PDB entry 4GAM | X-ray diffraction, 2.90 A resolution | chains A and D of the 8 polymer chains in the assembly

# Chain A
Molecule: Methane monooxygenase component A alpha chain
From: Methylococcus capsulatus
Notes: EC 1.14.13.25
UniProt: P22869 (MEMA_METCA); residues 1-527 here = UniProt positions 1-527
Amino-acid sequence (527 residues; row label = number of the first residue in the row):
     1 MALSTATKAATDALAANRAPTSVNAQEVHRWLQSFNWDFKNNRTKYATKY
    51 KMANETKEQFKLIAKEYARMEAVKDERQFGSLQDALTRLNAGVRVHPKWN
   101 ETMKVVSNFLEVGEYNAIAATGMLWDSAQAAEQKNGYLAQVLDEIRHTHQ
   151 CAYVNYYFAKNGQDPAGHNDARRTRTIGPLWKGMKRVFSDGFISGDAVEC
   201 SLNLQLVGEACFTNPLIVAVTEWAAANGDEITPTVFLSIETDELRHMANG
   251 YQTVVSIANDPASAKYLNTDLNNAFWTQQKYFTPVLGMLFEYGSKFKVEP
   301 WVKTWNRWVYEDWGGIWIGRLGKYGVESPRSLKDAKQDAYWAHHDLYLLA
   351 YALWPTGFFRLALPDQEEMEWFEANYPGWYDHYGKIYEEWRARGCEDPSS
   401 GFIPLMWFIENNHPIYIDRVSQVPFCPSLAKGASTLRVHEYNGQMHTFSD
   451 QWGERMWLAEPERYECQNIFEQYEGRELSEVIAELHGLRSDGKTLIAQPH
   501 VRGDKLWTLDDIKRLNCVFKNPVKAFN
Disordered / not traced: 1-14, 323, 527
Ion coordination: Fe ion site 1: Glu114, Glu144, His147, Glu243; Fe ion site 2: Glu144, Glu209, Glu243, His246
UniProt features mapped onto this chain:
  - active site: Cys151
  - binding site (Fe cation): Glu114, Glu144, His147, Glu209, Glu243, His246
From the paper describing this entry:
  - conformationally variable residues (side-chain flip): Phe188, Thr213, Asn214, Glu240, Glu243, Trp308
  - contacts within the chain: Thr213-Glu240 (hydrogen bond)
  - Fe ion coordination: Glu144, His147, Glu209, Glu243, His246

# Chain D
Molecule: Methane monooxygenase regulatory protein B
From: Methylococcus capsulatus
UniProt: P18797 (MMOB_METCA); residue numbers follow UniProt; this construct covers 1-141
Amino-acid sequence (141 residues; row label = number of the first residue in the row):
     1 MSVNSNAYDAGIMGLKGKDFADQFFADENQVVHESDTVVLVLKKSDEINT
    51 FIEEILLTDYKKNVNPTVNVEDRAGYWWIKANGKIEVDCDEISELLGRQF
   101 NVYDFLVDVSSTIGRAYTLGNKFTITSELMGLDRKLEDYHA
Disordered / not traced: 1, 134-141
From the paper describing this entry:
  - conformationally variable residues (order/disorder transition): Gly17 to Phe25

# How chain A and chain D interact
Pairs across the interface - 118 pairs, chain A then chain D:
  Gln26(A) - Tyr103(D)  hydrogen bond
  Gln26(A) - Asn121(D)
  Gln59(A) - Ala116(D)
  Gln59(A) - Tyr117(D)
  Gln59(A) - Thr118(D)  hydrogen bond (backbone-backbone)
  Phe60(A) - Ala116(D)
  Phe60(A) - Thr118(D)
  Lys61(A) - Tyr103(D)  hydrogen bond (backbone-side chain)
  Lys61(A) - Thr118(D)  hydrogen bond (side chain-backbone)
  Leu62(A) - Tyr103(D)  hydrophobic
  Glu66(A) - Asn101(D)
  Glu66(A) - Tyr103(D)
  Arg69(A) - Asn101(D)  hydrogen bond
  Arg69(A) - Tyr103(D)
  Arg69(A) - Asp104(D)  salt bridge
  Met70(A) - Tyr103(D)
  Met70(A) - Leu106(D)  hydrophobic
  Met70(A) - Val107(D)
  Val73(A) - Val107(D)  hydrophobic
  Lys74(A) - Leu106(D)  hydrogen bond (side chain-backbone)
  Lys74(A) - Val107(D)
  Arg77(A) - Ser45(D)
  Arg77(A) - Glu47(D)  salt bridge
  Arg77(A) - Asp108(D)  salt bridge
  Asn214(A) - Ser111(D)  hydrogen bond
  Val218(A) - Tyr76(D)
  Thr221(A) - Ala74(D)
  Thr221(A) - Tyr76(D)
  Glu222(A) - Arg73(D)  salt bridge
  Glu222(A) - Ala74(D)
  Glu222(A) - Tyr76(D)  hydrogen bond
  Ala225(A) - Ala74(D)  hydrophobic
  Thr234(A) - Lys43(D)  hydrogen bond (backbone-side chain)
  Leu237(A) - Lys43(D)
  Leu237(A) - Gly75(D)
  Leu237(A) - Tyr76(D)  hydrophobic
  Leu237(A) - Ser110(D)  hydrogen bond (backbone-side chain)
  Ser238(A) - Lys43(D)
  Glu240(A) - Ser110(D)
  Glu240(A) - Ser111(D)  hydrogen bond
  Thr241(A) - Val107(D)
  Thr241(A) - Val109(D)
  Thr241(A) - Ser110(D)  hydrogen bond (backbone-backbone)
  Leu244(A) - Val109(D)
  Met247(A) - Thr112(D)
  Ala248(A) - Ala116(D)
  Tyr251(A) - Arg115(D)
  Tyr251(A) - Leu129(D)
  Tyr251(A) - Met130(D)  hydrogen bond (side chain-backbone)
  Tyr251(A) - Leu132(D)
  Gln252(A) - Met130(D)
  Val255(A) - Met130(D)
  Val255(A) - Gly131(D)
  Val255(A) - Leu132(D)  hydrophobic
  Asn259(A) - Gly131(D)
  Glu299(A) - Tyr8(D)  hydrogen bond
  Val302(A) - Phe20(D)  hydrophobic
  Lys303(A) - Met13(D)
  Lys303(A) - Gly14(D)
  Lys303(A) - Leu15(D)  hydrogen bond (side chain-backbone)
  Asn306(A) - Ile12(D)
  Asn306(A) - Met13(D)
  Asn306(A) - Phe24(D)
  Arg307(A) - Ala7(D)
  Arg307(A) - Tyr8(D)  hydrogen bond (side chain-backbone)
  Arg307(A) - Lys80(D)
  Trp308(A) - Tyr8(D)
  Trp308(A) - Tyr76(D)
  Trp308(A) - Trp78(D)
  Trp308(A) - Ile113(D)  hydrophobic
  Tyr310(A) - Glu28(D)
  Tyr310(A) - Asn29(D)  hydrogen bond (side chain-backbone)
  Tyr310(A) - Val31(D)  hydrogen bond (side chain-backbone)
  Tyr310(A) - His33(D)  hydrogen bond
  Glu311(A) - Gly11(D)
  Asp312(A) - Val39(D)
  Asp312(A) - Lys80(D)  salt bridge
  Asp312(A) - Ile113(D)
  Gly314(A) - Val32(D)
  Gly315(A) - His33(D)
  Gly315(A) - Glu34(D)
  Gly315(A) - Ser35(D)  hydrogen bond (backbone-backbone)
  Ile316(A) - Ser35(D)
  Ile316(A) - Thr37(D)
  Ile316(A) - Ile113(D)
  Ile316(A) - Gly114(D)
  Ile316(A) - Arg115(D)  hydrogen bond (backbone-side chain)
  Trp317(A) - Ile113(D)
  Trp317(A) - Gly114(D)
  Trp317(A) - Arg115(D)
  Ile318(A) - Val32(D)  hydrophobic
  Gly319(A) - Val32(D)
  Gly319(A) - Glu34(D)
  Arg320(A) - Glu34(D)  salt bridge
  Arg320(A) - Ser35(D)
  Arg320(A) - Ser127(D)  hydrogen bond (side chain-backbone)
  Arg320(A) - Glu128(D)
  Arg320(A) - Leu129(D)
  Arg320(A) - Asp133(D)  salt bridge
  Leu321(A) - Leu129(D)  hydrophobic
  Tyr324(A) - Leu132(D)
  Ser328(A) - Val32(D)  hydrogen bond (side chain-backbone)
  Leu332(A) - Gln30(D)
  Lys333(A) - Gln30(D)
  Lys336(A) - Phe24(D)  hydrogen bond (side chain-backbone)
  Lys336(A) - Phe25(D)
  Lys336(A) - Asn29(D)  hydrogen bond (side chain-backbone)
  Lys336(A) - Gln30(D)
  Gln337(A) - Phe25(D)
  Tyr340(A) - Gly17(D)
  Tyr340(A) - Lys18(D)
  Tyr340(A) - Phe20(D)  hydrophobic
  Tyr340(A) - Ala21(D)
  Tyr340(A) - Phe24(D)  hydrophobic
  Tyr340(A) - Phe25(D)  hydrophobic
  Ala374(A) - Gly17(D)
  Pro377(A) - Gly17(D)
  Pro377(A) - Lys18(D)  hydrogen bond (backbone-side chain)
Other interface residues (no listed pair), chain A (63 interface residues in all): Ala25, Ala219, Pro233, Val298, Thr304, Trp313, Ala339, Trp341, Asn375
Other interface residues (no listed pair), chain D (62 interface residues in all): Asp9, Lys16, Val38, Val41, Gly120, Phe123
The authors on this interface:
  - residue pairs: Asn214(A)-Ser111(D) (hydrogen bond), Glu299(A)-Tyr8(D) (hydrogen bond), Val302(A)-Phe24(D) (hydrophobic contact), Lys303(A)-Phe20(D) (hydrophobic contact), Arg307(A)-Tyr8(D) (hydrogen bond), Trp308(A)-Tyr76(D) (pi stacking), Trp308(A)-Trp78(D) (pi stacking), Tyr340(A)-Phe25(D) (hydrophobic contact)

# In short
63 residues of chain A and 62 residues of chain D are in contact, with 26 hydrogen bonds and 7 salt bridges.
Polar contacts include Arg69(A)-Asp104(D), Arg77(A)-Glu47(D) and Arg77(A)-Asp108(D). The paper describes
hydrogen bonds between Asn214(A) and Ser111(D), Glu299(A) and Tyr8(D) and Arg307(A) and Tyr8(D); hydrophobic
contacts between Val302(A) and Phe24(D), Lys303(A) and Phe20(D) and Tyr340(A) and Phe25(D); pi stacking
between Trp308(A) and Tyr76(D) and Trp308(A) and Trp78(D). The paper reports Fe ion coordination by Glu144(A),
His147(A) and Glu209(A) among others; conformational variability at Phe188(A), Thr213(A) and Gly17(D) among
others.
Here chain A is Methane monooxygenase component A alpha chain and chain D is Methane monooxygenase regulatory
protein B, both from Methylococcus capsulatus. Entry 4GAM (Complex structure of Methane monooxygenase
hydroxylase and regulatory subunit) was determined by X-ray diffraction.
